1XL9 - chains B and C of the 4 polymer chains in the assembly; structure by X-ray diffraction, 2.23 A resolution.

Chain B (and C):
Molecule: dihydrodipicolinate synthase
Organism: Bacillus anthracis
Notes: EC 4.2.1.52; chain C of this document is another copy of the same molecule, construct and numbering; everything in this record applies to it too
UniProt: Q81WN7 (Q81WN7_BACAN); residue numbers follow UniProt; this construct covers 1-292
Sequence (301 residues; row label = number of the first residue in the row; numbers below 1 keep their minus sign (Gly-8 is residue -8)):
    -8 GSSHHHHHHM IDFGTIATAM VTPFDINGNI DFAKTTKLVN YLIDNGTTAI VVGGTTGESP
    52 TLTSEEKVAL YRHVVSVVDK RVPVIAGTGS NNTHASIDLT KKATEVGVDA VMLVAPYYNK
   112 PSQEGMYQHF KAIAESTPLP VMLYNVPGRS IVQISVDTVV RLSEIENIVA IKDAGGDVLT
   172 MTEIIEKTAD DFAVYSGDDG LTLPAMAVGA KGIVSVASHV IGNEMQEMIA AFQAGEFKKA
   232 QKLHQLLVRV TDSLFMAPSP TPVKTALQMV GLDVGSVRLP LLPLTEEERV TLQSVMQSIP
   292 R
Not modelled in the structure: -8 to 0
Construct notes: cloning artifact (-8 to -6); expression tag (-5 to 0)

Chain B / chain C interface:
Residue-residue contacts (36):
  Val169(B) with Leu192(C), hydrophobic; Pro195(C), hydrophobic
  Leu170(B) with Gly191(C); Leu192(C), hydrophobic
  Thr173(B) with His235(C); Gln236(C)
  Glu177(B) with Gln236(C), hydrogen bond; Arg240(C)
  Gly191(B) with Leu170(C)
  Leu192(B) with Val169(C), hydrophobic; Leu170(C), hydrophobic
  Leu194(B) with Ala198(C)
  Pro195(B) with Val169(C), hydrophobic; Pro195(C), hydrophobic; Val199(C)
  Met197(B) with Gln232(C)
  Ala198(B) with Leu194(C); Ala198(C), hydrophobic; Gln232(C), hydrogen bond (backbone-side chain)
  Val199(B) with Pro195(C); Gln232(C); His235(C)
  Gly200(B) with Gln232(C)
  Phe223(B) with Phe228(C)
  Gln224(B) with Phe228(C)
  Phe228(B) with Phe223(C); Gln224(C); Phe228(C), hydrophobic
  Gln232(B) with Met197(C), hydrogen bond (side chain-backbone); Ala198(C), hydrogen bond (side chain-backbone); Val199(C); Gly200(C)
  His235(B) with Thr173(C); Val199(C)
  Gln236(B) with Ile176(C); Glu177(C)
Interface residues without a listed pair, chain B (21 interface residues in all): Ile176, Gly226, Val239
Interface residues without a listed pair, chain C (22 interface residues in all): Gly226, Val239

Overview:
21 residues of chain B and 22 residues of chain C are in contact; the contacts include 4 hydrogen bonds. Polar
contacts include Glu177(B)-Gln236(C), Ala198(B)-Gln232(C) and Gln232(B)-Met197(C).
Both chains are dihydrodipicolinate synthase (Bacillus anthracis). Entry 1XL9 (Crystal Structure of
Dihydrodipicolinate Synthase DapA-2 (BA3935) from Bacillus Anthracis) was determined by X-ray diffraction
together with 1XKY from the same study.
